Entry 9CRQ (electron microscopy, 3.07 A resolution); this record covers chains M and C of the 12 polymer chains in the assembly.

== Chain M ==
Molecule: 18-nt DNA strand
Source organism: Saccharolobus solfataricus
Sequence (18 nucleotides; row label = number of the first residue in the row):
     6 GGGGCGGGTT TTCCTCGA

== Chain C ==
Name: CRISPR-associated aCascade subunit Cas7/Csa2 2
Source organism: Saccharolobus solfataricus P2
UniProt: Q97Y91 (CSA2B_SACS2); numbering as in UniProt (aligned over 1-321)
Sequence (321 residues; numbered 1 to 321; the number before each row is that of its first residue):
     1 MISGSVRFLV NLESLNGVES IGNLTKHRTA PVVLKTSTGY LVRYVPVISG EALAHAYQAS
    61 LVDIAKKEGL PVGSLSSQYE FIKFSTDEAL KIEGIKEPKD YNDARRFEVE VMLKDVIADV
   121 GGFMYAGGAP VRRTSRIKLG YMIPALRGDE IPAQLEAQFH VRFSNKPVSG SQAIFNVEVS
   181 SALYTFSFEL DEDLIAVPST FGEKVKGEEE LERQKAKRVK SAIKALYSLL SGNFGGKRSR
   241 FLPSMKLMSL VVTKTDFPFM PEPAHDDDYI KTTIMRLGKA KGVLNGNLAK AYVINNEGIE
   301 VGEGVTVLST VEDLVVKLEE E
Unresolved in the structure: 169-172, 321
Swiss-Prot annotation at these positions:
  - mutagenesis: His160 (H160A: Significantly reduced affinity for crRNA)

== How chain M and chain C interact ==
Residue-residue contacts (9; chain M residue first):
  DG11(M) - Pro167(C)  sugar contact
  DG12(M) - Val161(C)  base contact
  DG12(M) - Val168(C)  sugar contact
  DG12(M) - Ile174(C)  base contact
  DG13(M) - Asn23(C)  hydrogen bond to the sugar
  DT14(M) - Phe175(C)  base contact
  DG22(M) - Met124(C)  hydrogen bond to the base
  DG22(M) - Ala126(C)  base contact
  DA23(M) - Arg132(C)  base contact
Interface residues without a listed pair, chain C (12 interface residues in all): Gly22, Thr25, Ala173

== Overview ==
6 residues of chain M and 12 residues of chain C are in contact, with 2 hydrogen bonds. Polar pairs include
DG22(M)-Met124(C) and DG13(M)-Asn23(C). From UniProt: one mutagenesis site on chain C.
Chain M is an 18-nt DNA strand (Saccharolobus solfataricus) and chain C is CRISPR-associated aCascade subunit
Cas7/Csa2 2 (Saccharolobus solfataricus P2); the structure, Post-targeting aCascade Type IA CRISPR-Cas
Surveillance Complexes, was determined by electron microscopy.
